PDB entry 4DX2 | X-ray diffraction, 2.95 A resolution | chain A

# Chain A
Protein: Transient receptor potential cation channel subfamily V member 4
From: Homo sapiens
Notes: fragment: N-terminal domain
UniProt: Q9HBA0 (TRPV4_HUMAN); numbering as in UniProt (aligned over 149-397)
Amino-acid sequence (259 residues; numbered 148 to 406; the number before each row is that of its first residue):
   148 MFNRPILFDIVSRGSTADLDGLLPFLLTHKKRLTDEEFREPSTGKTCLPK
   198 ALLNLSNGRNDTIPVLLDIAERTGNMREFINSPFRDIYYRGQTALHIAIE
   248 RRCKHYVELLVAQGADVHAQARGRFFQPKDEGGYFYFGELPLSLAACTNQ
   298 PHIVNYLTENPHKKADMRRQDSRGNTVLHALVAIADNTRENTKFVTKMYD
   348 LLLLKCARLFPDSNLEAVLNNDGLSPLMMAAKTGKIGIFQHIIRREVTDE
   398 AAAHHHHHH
Disordered / not traced: 395-406
Sequence notes: initiating methionine (148); expression tag (398-406)
UniProt features mapped onto this chain:
  - binding site (ATP): Lys-192, Lys-197, Asn-201, Tyr-236 to Gln-239, Arg-248
  - binding site (a 1,2-diacyl-sn-glycero-3-phospho-(1D-myo-inositol-4,5-bisphosphate)): Arg-249 to Lys-251, Asn-296 to His-299, Lys-344
  - modified residue: Tyr-253 (Phosphotyrosine)
  - natural variant: Glu-183 (E183K: Found in a patient with spondyloepiphyseal dysplasia Maroteaux type), Lys-197 (K197R: In MTD), Leu-199 (L199F: In MTD), Arg-232 (R232C: In HMND8 and CMT2C), Arg-269 (R269C: In CMT2C; R269H: In HMND8 and CMT2C), Gly-270 (G270V: In FDAB), Arg-271 (R271P: In FDAB), Phe-273 (F273L: In FDAB), Glu-278 (E278K: In SMDK), Thr-295 (T295A: In MTD), Arg-315 (R315W: In CMT2C), Arg-316 (R316C: In CMT2C and SPSMA; R316H: In CMT2C), 4 further natural variant entries in UniProt
  - mutagenesis: Phe-231 (F231C: Decreased ATP-binding), Lys-251 (K251E: No effect on channel activity. No effect on interaction with membranes enriched in phosphatidylinositol-2,4-bisphosphate), Asn-296 (N296D: Loss of interaction with membranes enriched in phosphatidylinositol-2,4-bisphosphate; when associated with P-299), His-299 (H299P: Strongly decreased interaction with membranes enriched in phosphatidylinositol-2,4-bisphosphate. Loss of interaction with membranes enriched in phosphatidylinositol-2,4-bisphosphate ...), Lys-344 (K344E: No effect on channel activity. No effect on interaction with membranes enriched in phosphatidylinositol-2,4-bisphosphate)
Small-molecule neighbours:
  - ATP (adenosine-5'-triphosphate): Lys-192, Lys-197, Leu-200, Asn-201, Phe-231, Tyr-236, Gln-239, Arg-248
  - beta-D-glucopyranose (BGC): Thr-335, Arg-336, Glu-337, Asn-338
Reported in the primary citation:
  - binding site for ATP: Lys-192, Lys-197, Phe-231, Tyr-236, Gln-239
  - mutagenesis - F231C: decreased binding to ATP
  - disease-associated variants - K197R, R232C, R269H, V342F: decreased binding to ATP
  - disease-associated variants - E183K, E278K: increased binding to ATP
  - contacts within the chain: Phe-231/Tyr-236
  - disease-associated variants - R232C, I331T (37.97 +/- 0.07 degC): unchanged stability
  - disease-associated variants - R269C (38.6 +/- 0.2 degC): increased stability
  - disease-associated variants - E183K (33.78 +/- 0.06 degC), L199F: decreased stability
  - disease-associated variants - T295A: decreased expression
  - disease-associated variants - R232C, R269C, R269H, R315W, R316C, I331F, D333G: increased signaling (citing earlier work)

# In short
Bound to chain A: beta-D-glucopyranose and ATP. From UniProt: 8 ATP-binding residues, 8 residues binding
1,2-diacyl-sn-glycero-3-phospho-(1D-myo-inositol-4,5-bisphosphate) and 5 mutagenesis sites. The paper reports
a binding site for ATP at Lys-192, Lys-197 and Phe-231 among others; R232C, R269C and R269H, among others,
increase signaling; 15 substitutions were tested in all.
Chain A is Transient receptor potential cation channel subfamily V member 4 (Homo sapiens); the structure,
Crystal structure of the human TRPV4 ankyrin repeat domain, was determined by X-ray diffraction (same
publication as 4DX1).
